PDB entry 7UNM | electron microscopy, 2.61 A resolution | chains B and A

# Chain B (and A)
Molecule: Endosomal/lysosomal potassium channel TMEM175
From: Homo sapiens
Notes: chain A of this document is another copy of the same molecule, construct and numbering; everything in this record applies to it too
UniProtKB: Q9BSA9 (TM175_HUMAN); residue numbers follow UniProt; this construct covers 1-504
Amino-acid sequence (504 residues; numbered 1 to 504; the number before each row is that of its first residue):
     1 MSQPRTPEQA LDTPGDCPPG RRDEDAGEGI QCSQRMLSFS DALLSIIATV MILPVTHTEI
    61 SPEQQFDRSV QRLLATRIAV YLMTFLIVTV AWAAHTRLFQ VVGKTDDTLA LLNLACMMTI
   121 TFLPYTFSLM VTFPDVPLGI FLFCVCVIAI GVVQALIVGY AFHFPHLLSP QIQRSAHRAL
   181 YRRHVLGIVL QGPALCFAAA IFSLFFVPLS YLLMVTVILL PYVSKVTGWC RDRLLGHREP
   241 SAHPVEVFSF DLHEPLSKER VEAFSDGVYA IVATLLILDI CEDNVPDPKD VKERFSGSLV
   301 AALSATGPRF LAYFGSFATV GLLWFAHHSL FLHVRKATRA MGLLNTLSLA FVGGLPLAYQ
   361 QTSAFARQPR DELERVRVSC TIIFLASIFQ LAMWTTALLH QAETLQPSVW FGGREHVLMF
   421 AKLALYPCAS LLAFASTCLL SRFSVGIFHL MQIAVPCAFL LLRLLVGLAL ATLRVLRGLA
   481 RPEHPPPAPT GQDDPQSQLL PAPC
Not modelled in the structure: 1-29, 175-253, 477-504
Bound ions: K+ near Ser-38 (its only coordinating residue here)
Swiss-Prot annotation at these positions:
  - region: Thr-58 to Glu-63 (Short helix H1-1), Gln-65 to Gln-71 (Short helix H2-1), Pro-288 to Ser-296 (Short helix H1-2), Ser-298 to Ser-304 (Short helix H2-2)
  - motif: Arg-35 to Asp-41 (RxxxFSD motif 1), Arg-260 to Asp-266 (RxxxFSD motif 2)
  - site: Ile-46 (Hydrophobic filter residue 1-1), Val-50 (Hydrophobic filter residue 2-1), Leu-53 (Hydrophobic filter residue 3-1), Ile-271 (Hydrophobic filter residue 1-2), Leu-275 (Hydrophobic filter residue 2-2), Leu-278 (Hydrophobic filter residue 3-2)
  - modified residue: Thr-6 (Phosphothreonine)
What the authors report for this chain:
  - conformationally variable residues (side-chain flip): Thr-49, Ile-271, Thr-274

# Interface between chain B and chain A
Residue-residue contacts (100):
  Gln-31(B) / Leu-332(A)
  Arg-35(B) / Glu-262(A)
  Arg-35(B) / Ser-265(A)
  Arg-35(B) / Asp-266(A)  salt bridge
  Arg-35(B) / Trp-324(A)
  Arg-35(B) / His-327(A)  hydrogen bond
  Arg-35(B) / His-328(A)
  Arg-35(B) / Phe-331(A)
  Met-36(B) / Trp-324(A)  hydrophobic
  Phe-39(B) / Asp-266(A)
  Phe-39(B) / Tyr-269(A)  hydrophobic
  Phe-39(B) / Ala-270(A)
  Phe-39(B) / Trp-324(A)  hydrophobic
  Leu-43(B) / Ala-270(A)  hydrophobic
  Leu-43(B) / Ala-273(A)  hydrophobic
  Ile-46(B) / Ile-271(A)  hydrophobic
  Ile-46(B) / Thr-274(A)
  Ile-47(B) / Ile-277(A)  hydrophobic
  Val-50(B) / Thr-274(A)
  Val-50(B) / Leu-278(A)  hydrophobic
  Leu-53(B) / Leu-278(A)  hydrophobic
  Asp-107(B) / Phe-325(A)
  Asp-107(B) / Lys-422(A)  salt bridge
  Asp-107(B) / Arg-463(A)  salt bridge
  Ala-110(B) / Phe-325(A)  hydrophobic
  Leu-111(B) / Leu-322(A)  hydrophobic
  Leu-111(B) / Leu-460(A)  hydrophobic
  Leu-114(B) / Phe-317(A)
  Leu-114(B) / Gly-321(A)
  Leu-114(B) / Phe-325(A)  hydrophobic
  Met-118(B) / Phe-314(A)  hydrophobic
  Met-118(B) / Phe-317(A)  hydrophobic
  Thr-121(B) / Ile-277(A)
  Thr-121(B) / Tyr-313(A)  hydrogen bond
  Thr-121(B) / Phe-317(A)
  Phe-122(B) / Phe-310(A)  hydrophobic
  Phe-122(B) / Phe-314(A)  hydrophobic
  Tyr-125(B) / Cys-281(A)
  Tyr-125(B) / Asn-284(A)  hydrogen bond (side chain-backbone)
  Tyr-125(B) / Phe-310(A)
  Ser-128(B) / Val-285(A)
  Leu-129(B) / Asn-284(A)
  Thr-132(B) / Pro-286(A)
  Phe-133(B) / Pro-286(A)
  Phe-133(B) / Asp-287(A)
  Phe-133(B) / Pro-288(A)
  Phe-133(B) / Val-291(A)  hydrophobic
  Phe-133(B) / Leu-299(A)  hydrophobic
  Val-136(B) / Leu-299(A)  hydrophobic
  Leu-138(B) / Leu-299(A)  hydrophobic
  Glu-262(B) / Arg-35(A)
  Ser-265(B) / Arg-35(A)
  Asp-266(B) / Arg-35(A)  salt bridge
  Asp-266(B) / Phe-39(A)
  Tyr-269(B) / Phe-39(A)  hydrophobic
  Ala-270(B) / Phe-39(A)
  Ala-270(B) / Leu-43(A)  hydrophobic
  Ile-271(B) / Ile-46(A)  hydrophobic
  Ala-273(B) / Leu-43(A)  hydrophobic
  Thr-274(B) / Ile-46(A)
  Thr-274(B) / Val-50(A)
  Ile-277(B) / Ile-47(A)  hydrophobic
  Ile-277(B) / Thr-121(A)
  Leu-278(B) / Val-50(A)  hydrophobic
  Leu-278(B) / Leu-53(A)  hydrophobic
  Ile-280(B) / Tyr-125(A)  hydrophobic
  Cys-281(B) / Tyr-125(A)
  Asn-284(B) / Tyr-125(A)  hydrogen bond (backbone-side chain)
  Asn-284(B) / Leu-129(A)
  Val-285(B) / Ser-128(A)
  Pro-286(B) / Thr-132(A)
  Pro-286(B) / Phe-133(A)
  Asp-287(B) / Phe-133(A)
  Pro-288(B) / Phe-133(A)
  Val-291(B) / Phe-133(A)  hydrophobic
  Leu-299(B) / Phe-133(A)  hydrophobic
  Leu-299(B) / Val-136(A)  hydrophobic
  Leu-299(B) / Leu-138(A)  hydrophobic
  Phe-310(B) / Phe-122(A)  hydrophobic
  Phe-310(B) / Tyr-125(A)
  Tyr-313(B) / Thr-121(A)  hydrogen bond
  Phe-314(B) / Met-118(A)  hydrophobic
  Phe-314(B) / Phe-122(A)  hydrophobic
  Phe-317(B) / Leu-114(A)
  Phe-317(B) / Met-118(A)  hydrophobic
  Phe-317(B) / Thr-121(A)
  Gly-321(B) / Leu-114(A)
  Leu-322(B) / Leu-111(A)  hydrophobic
  Trp-324(B) / Arg-35(A)
  Trp-324(B) / Phe-39(A)  hydrophobic
  Phe-325(B) / Asp-107(A)
  Phe-325(B) / Ala-110(A)  hydrophobic
  Phe-325(B) / Leu-114(A)  hydrophobic
  His-327(B) / Arg-35(A)  hydrogen bond
  His-328(B) / Arg-35(A)
  Phe-331(B) / Arg-35(A)
  Leu-332(B) / Gln-31(A)
  Lys-422(B) / Asp-107(A)  salt bridge
  Leu-460(B) / Leu-111(A)  hydrophobic
  Arg-463(B) / Asp-107(A)  salt bridge
Other interface residues (no listed pair), chain B (66 interface residues in all): Cys-32, Gln-34, Ala-42, Met-117, Pro-124, Thr-306, Ser-329, Leu-418, Phe-459
Other interface residues (no listed pair), chain A (66 interface residues in all): Cys-32, Gln-34, Met-36, Ala-42, Met-117, Pro-124, Ile-280, Thr-306, Ser-329, Leu-418, Phe-459

# Summary
The chain B/chain A interface involves 66 residues from each chain, with 6 hydrogen bonds and 6 salt bridges.
Polar pairs include Arg-35(B)/Asp-266(A), Asp-107(B)/Lys-422(A) and Asp-107(B)/Arg-463(A). From the paper:
conformational variability at Thr-49(B), Ile-271(B) and Thr-274(B).
Both chains are Endosomal/lysosomal potassium channel TMEM175 (Homo sapiens). Entry 7UNM (Human TMEM175 in an
closed state) was determined by electron microscopy (same publication as 7UNL).
